PDB entry 7RAI | electron microscopy, 3.24 A resolution | chains B and D of the 12 polymer chains in the assembly

== Chain B (and D) ==
Molecule: HIV-1 Envelope Glycoprotein BG505 SOSIP.664 gp41
Organism: Human immunodeficiency virus 1
Notes: chain D of this document is another copy of the same molecule, construct and numbering; everything in this record applies to it too
UniProtKB: Q2N0S6 (Q2N0S6_9HIV1); residues 512-664 here correspond to UniProt positions 509-661 (UniProt number = residue number - 3)
Sequence (153 residues; row label = number of the first residue in the row):
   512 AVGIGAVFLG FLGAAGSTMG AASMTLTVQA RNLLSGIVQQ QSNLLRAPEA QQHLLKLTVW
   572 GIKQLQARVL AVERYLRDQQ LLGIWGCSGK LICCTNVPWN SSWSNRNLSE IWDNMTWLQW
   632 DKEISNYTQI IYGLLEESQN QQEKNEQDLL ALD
Disordered / not traced: 512-515, 548-568
Construct notes: engineered mutation Pro559 (Ile556 in Q2N0S6), Cys605 (Thr602 in Q2N0S6)
Disulfides: Cys598-Cys604
Ligand contacts: N-acetylglucosamine (NAG; 2-acetamido-2-deoxy-beta-D-glucopyranose): Phe519, Gly527, Ser528

== How chain B and chain D interact ==
Pairs across the interface - 22 pairs, chain B then chain D:
  Met535(B) - Asn651(D)  hydrogen bond (backbone-side chain)
  Leu537(B) - Asn651(D)
  Thr538(B) - Glu647(D)
  Thr538(B) - Asn651(D)
  Ala541(B) - Gln591(D)  hydrogen bond (backbone-side chain)
  Arg542(B) - Gln591(D)
  Arg542(B) - Glu647(D)  salt bridge
  Leu545(B) - Leu587(D)  hydrophobic
  Leu545(B) - Arg588(D)  hydrogen bond (backbone-side chain)
  Leu545(B) - Gln591(D)
  Ser546(B) - Arg588(D)  hydrogen bond (backbone-side chain)
  Leu576(B) - Val580(D)  hydrophobic
  Arg579(B) - Gln577(D)  hydrogen bond
  Arg579(B) - Val580(D)
  Arg579(B) - Leu581(D)
  Arg579(B) - Glu584(D)  salt bridge
  Val583(B) - Leu587(D)  hydrophobic
  Tyr586(B) - Leu587(D)  hydrophobic
  Leu587(B) - Leu587(D)  hydrophobic
  Lys601(B) - Glu654(D)
  Ile603(B) - Glu654(D)
  Cys605(B) - Gln658(D)
Interface residues without a listed pair, chain B (19 interface residues in all): Ser534, Val580, Gly600, Leu602
Interface residues without a listed pair, chain D (15 interface residues in all): Leu576, Gly594, Ile595, Lys655

== Summary ==
19 residues of chain B face 15 of chain D across their interface; the contacts include 5 hydrogen bonds and 2
salt bridges. Polar contacts include Arg542(B)-Glu647(D), Arg579(B)-Glu584(D) and Met535(B)-Asn651(D). Ligands
of chain B: N-acetylglucosamine.
Both chains are HIV-1 Envelope Glycoprotein BG505 SOSIP.664 gp41 (Human immunodeficiency virus 1). Entry 7RAI
(Cryo-EM structure of M4008_N1 Fab in complex with BG505 DS-SOSIP.664 Env trimer) was determined by electron
microscopy.
